8BEP - chains A and K of the 8 polymer chains in the assembly; structure by electron microscopy, 2.29 A resolution.

# Chain A (and K)
Molecule: Probable mitochondrial-processing peptidase subunit alpha-1, mitochondrial
From: Arabidopsis thaliana
Notes: chain K of this document is another copy of the same molecule, construct and numbering; everything in this record applies to it too
UniProt: Q9ZU25 (MPPA1_ARATH); numbering as in UniProt (aligned over 1-503)
Chain sequence (503 residues; each row starts with the number of its first residue):
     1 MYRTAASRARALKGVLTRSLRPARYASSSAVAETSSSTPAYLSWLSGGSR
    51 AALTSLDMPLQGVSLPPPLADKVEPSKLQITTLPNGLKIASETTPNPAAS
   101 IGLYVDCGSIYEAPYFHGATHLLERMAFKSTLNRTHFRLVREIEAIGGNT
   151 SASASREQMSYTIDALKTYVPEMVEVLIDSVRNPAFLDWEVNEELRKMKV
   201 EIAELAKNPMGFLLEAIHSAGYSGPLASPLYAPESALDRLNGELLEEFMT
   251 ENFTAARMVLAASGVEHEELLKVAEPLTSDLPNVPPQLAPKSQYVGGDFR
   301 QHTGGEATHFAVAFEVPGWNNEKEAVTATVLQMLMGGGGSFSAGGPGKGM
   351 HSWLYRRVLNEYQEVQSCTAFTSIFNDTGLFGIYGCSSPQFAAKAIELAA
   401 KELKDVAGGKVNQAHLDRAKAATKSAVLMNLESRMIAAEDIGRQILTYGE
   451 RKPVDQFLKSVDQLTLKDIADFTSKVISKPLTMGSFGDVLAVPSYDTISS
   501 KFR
Not modelled in the structure: 1-52, 503 (chain K: 1-51, 503)

# Interface between chain A and chain K
Contacting residue pairs (11):
  Tyr115(A) - Gln390(K)
  His117(A) - Leu490(K)
  Ser235(A) - Thr303(K)
  Ser235(A) - Gly304(K)
  Ser235(A) - Gly305(K)  hydrogen bond (side chain-backbone)
  His302(A) - Pro233(K)
  Thr303(A) - Pro233(K)
  Thr303(A) - Ser235(K)
  Gly304(A) - Ser235(K)
  Gly305(A) - Ser235(K)  hydrogen bond (backbone-side chain)
  Leu490(A) - Pro229(K)
Also at the interface, not in a pair above, chain A (12 interface residues in all): Ala227, Pro229, Pro233, Gln301
Also at the interface, not in a pair above, chain K (13 interface residues in all): His117, Ala227, Ser228, Gln301, His302

# In short
12 residues of chain A face 13 of chain K across their interface, with 2 hydrogen bonds. Its one
hydrogen-bonded contact is Ser235(A)-Gly305(K).
Both chains are Probable mitochondrial-processing peptidase subunit alpha-1, mitochondrial (Arabidopsis
thaliana). Entry 8BEP (Cryo-EM structure of the Arabidopsis thaliana I+III2 supercomplex (CIII MPP domain))
was determined by electron microscopy (same publication as 8BED, 8BEE, 8BEF, 8BEH, 8BEL, 8BPX, 8BQ5 and 8BQ6).
